7OZ3 - chains A and F of the 6 polymer chains in the assembly; structure by electron microscopy, 4.46 A resolution (low resolution: residue-level contacts below are approximate; hydrogen-bond / salt-bridge calls are withheld).

[Chain A]
Molecule: GntR family transcriptional regulator
Source organism: Streptococcus agalactiae
UniProt: K0JNC6 (K0JNC6_STRAG); numbering as in UniProt (aligned over 1-213)
Amino-acid sequence (215 residues; numbered -1 to 213; the number before each row is that of its first residue; numbers below 1 keep their minus sign (Gly-1 is residue -1)):
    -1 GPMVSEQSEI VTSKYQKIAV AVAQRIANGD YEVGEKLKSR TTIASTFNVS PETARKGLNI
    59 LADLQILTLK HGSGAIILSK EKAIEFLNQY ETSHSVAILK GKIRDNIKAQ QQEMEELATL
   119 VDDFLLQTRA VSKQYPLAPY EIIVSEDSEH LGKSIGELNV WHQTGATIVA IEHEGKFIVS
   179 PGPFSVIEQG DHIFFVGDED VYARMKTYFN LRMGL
Unresolved in the structure: -1 to 7, 210-213
Construct notes: expression tag (-1 to 0)
Ligand contacts: 2BA ((2R,3R,3aS,5R,7aR,9R,10R,10aS,12R,14aR)-2,9-bis(6-amino-9H-purin-9-yl)octahydro-2H,7H-difuro[3,2-d:3',2'-j][1,3,7,9,2,8 ]tetraoxadiphosphacyclododecine-3,5,10,12-tetrol 5,12-dioxide): Ile153, Gly154, Asn157, Val158, Trp159, His160, Ala164, Thr165, Ile166, Pro179, Gly180, Pro181
What the authors report for this chain:
  - binding site for pBusA_for: Lys36, Arg38, Arg53, Lys54, Gly70, Gly72
  - mutagenesis - W159A: increased binding to target DNA

[Chain F]
Molecule: pBusA_rev
Source organism: Streptococcus agalactiae
Sequence (152 nucleotides; row label = number of the first residue in the row; numbers below 1 keep their minus sign (DA-79 is residue -79)):
   -79 ATAGGATCCG TGTCTTATCT ATAAAGTGAC GTTGAGTTAT CGTAAAAGGG TAGTCACTTT
   -19 TTTACTCAAA AAAATAAACT GCCGAGACAG ACCATAACTA TAATATCATG TATGGTCTCT
    41 TTATGTCAAC ACCTTGCTTA GAGAAGCTTT AT
Unresolved in the structure: -79 to 2, 47-72

[Chain A / chain F interface]
Pairs across the interface (14; chain A residue first):
  Ser11(A) with DA32(F)
  Lys12(A) with DA32(F); DT33(F)
  Tyr13(A) with DT31(F); DA32(F)
  Arg38(A) with DT36(F)
  Ser48(A) with DT33(F)
  Glu50(A) with DT33(F); DG34(F)
  Thr51(A) with DA32(F); DT33(F)
  His69(A) with DT40(F)
  Ser71(A) with DT40(F); DT41(F)
Also at the interface, not in a pair above, chain A (10 interface residues in all): Lys54
Also at the interface, not in a pair above, chain F (10 interface residues in all): DG35, DT38, DC39

[In short]
The chain A/chain F interface involves 10 residues from each chain. Ligands of chain A: compound 2BA. The
paper reports a binding site for pBusA_for at Lys36(A), Arg38(A) and Arg53(A) among others; W159A of chain A
increases binding to target DNA.
Chain A is GntR family transcriptional regulator and chain F is pBusA_rev, both from Streptococcus agalactiae;
the structure, S. agalactiae BusR in complex with its busA-promotor DNA, was determined by electron microscopy
together with 7B5T, 7B5U, 7B5W and 7B5Y from the same study.
